4QZD - chains A and T of the 4 polymer chains in the assembly; structure by X-ray diffraction, 2.70 A resolution.

Chain A:
Protein: DNA nucleotidylexotransferase
From: Mus musculus
Notes: EC 2.7.7.31
Reference sequence: P09838 (TDT_MOUSE); the construct lacks a stretch of the UniProt sequence, so the offset changes along the chain: 132-482 = UniProt 132-482; 483-510 = UniProt 503-530
Sequence (400 residues; numbered 111 to 510; the number before each row is that of its first residue):
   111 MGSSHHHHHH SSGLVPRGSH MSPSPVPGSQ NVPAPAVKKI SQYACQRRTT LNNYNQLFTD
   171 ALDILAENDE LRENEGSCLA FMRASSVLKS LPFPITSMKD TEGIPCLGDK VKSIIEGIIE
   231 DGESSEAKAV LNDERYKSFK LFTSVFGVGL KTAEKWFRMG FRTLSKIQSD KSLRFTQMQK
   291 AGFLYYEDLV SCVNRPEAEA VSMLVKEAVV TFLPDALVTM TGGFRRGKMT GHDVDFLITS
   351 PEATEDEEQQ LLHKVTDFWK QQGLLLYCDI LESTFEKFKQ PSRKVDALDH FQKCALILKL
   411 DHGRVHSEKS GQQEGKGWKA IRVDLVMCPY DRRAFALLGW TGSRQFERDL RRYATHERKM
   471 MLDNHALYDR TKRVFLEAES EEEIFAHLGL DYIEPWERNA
Not modelled in the structure: 111-146, 390-398, 418-424
Construct notes: expression tag (111-131); engineered mutation Ala405 (Phe in P09838)
Metal / ion sites: Na+: Thr253, Val255, Val258 (shared with 1 residue of chain U); Mg2+ site 1: Asp343, Asp345 (together with 2',3'-dideoxycytidine 5'-triphosphate); Mg2+ site 2: Asp343, Asp345, Asp434 (together with 2',3'-dideoxycytidine 5'-triphosphate) (shared with 1 residue of chain U)
Small-molecule neighbours: 2',3'-dideoxycytidine 5'-triphosphate (DCT): Gly332, Gly333, Arg336, Lys338, Gly341, His342, Asp343, Asp345, Gly449, Trp450, Thr451, Gly452, Ser453, Arg454, Glu457
Reported in the primary citation:
  - mutagenesis - L398A, F405A: decreased catalytic activity
  - mutagenesis - F401A: abolished catalytic activity on in trans
  - mutagenesis - R461A: abolished catalytic activity

Chain T:
Molecule: 7-nt DNA strand
Sequence (7 nucleotides; row label = number of the first residue in the row):
     1 TTTTTGC

Chain A / chain T interface:
Pairs across the interface - 13 pairs, chain A then chain T:
  Leu189(A) with DT5(T), phosphate contact; DG6(T), phosphate contact
  Arg193(A) with DT5(T), hydrogen bond to the phosphate; DG6(T), salt bridge to the phosphate
  Arg454(A) with DG6(T), hydrogen bond to the base
  Glu457(A) with DG6(T), base contact
  Arg458(A) with DG6(T), salt bridge to the phosphate
  Arg461(A) with DG6(T), base contact; DC7(T), phosphate contact
  Arg462(A) with DT5(T), sugar contact
  Thr465(A) with DC7(T), hydrogen bond to the phosphate
  His466(A) with DT4(T), phosphate contact; DT5(T), salt bridge to the phosphate
Other interface residues (no listed pair), chain A (11 interface residues in all): Gly186, Leu472

In short:
The interface between chain A and chain T involves 11 residues on one side and 4 on the other; the contacts
include 3 hydrogen bonds and 3 salt bridges. Among the polar pairs are Arg454(A)-DG6(T), Arg193(A)-DT5(T) and
Thr465(A)-DC7(T). From the paper: L398A and F405A of chain A reduce catalytic activity; F401A of chain A
abolishes catalytic activity on in trans.
Chain A is DNA nucleotidylexotransferase (Mus musculus) and chain T is a 7-nt DNA strand; the structure, Mouse
Tdt, F405A mutant, in complex with a DSB substrate, C-C base pair, was determined by X-ray diffraction
together with 4QZ8, 4QZ9, 4QZA, 4QZB, 4QZC, 4QZE and 4 further entries from the same study.
